6URY - chain A; structure by X-ray diffraction, 1.54 A resolution.

Chain A:
Protein: Ricin
Organism: Ricinus communis
Notes: EC 3.2.2.22
UniProt: P02879 (RICI_RICCO); residues 1-267 here correspond to UniProt positions 36-302 (UniProt number = residue number + 35)
Sequence (268 residues; numbered 0 to 267; the number before each row is that of its first residue; numbering starts at 0):
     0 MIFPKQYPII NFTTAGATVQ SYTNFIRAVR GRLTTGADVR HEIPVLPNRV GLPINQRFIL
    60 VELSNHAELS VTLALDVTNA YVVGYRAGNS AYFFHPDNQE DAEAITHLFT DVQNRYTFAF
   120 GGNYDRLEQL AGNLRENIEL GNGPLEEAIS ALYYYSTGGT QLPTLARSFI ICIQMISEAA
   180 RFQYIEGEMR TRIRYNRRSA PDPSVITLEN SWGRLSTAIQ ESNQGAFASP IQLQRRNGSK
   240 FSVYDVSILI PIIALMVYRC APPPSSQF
Construct notes: initiating methionine (0)
Small-molecule neighbours: 9-oxo-9H-fluorene-4-carboxamide (R6T): Leu-68, Glu-146, Ser-149, Ala-150, Tyr-153, Gly-158, Thr-159, Thr-163, Arg-166
What the authors report for this chain:
  - binding site for 9-oxo-9H-fluorene-4-carboxamide: Glu-146, Ser-149, Ala-150, Gly-158, Thr-159, Thr-163
  - conformationally variable residues (side-chain flip): Glu-146, Thr-159

In short:
Bound to chain A: 9-oxo-9H-fluorene-4-carboxamide. From the paper: a binding site for
9-oxo-9H-fluorene-4-carboxamide at Glu-146, Ser-149 and Ala-150 among others; conformational variability at
Glu-146 and Thr-159.
Chain A is Ricin (Ricinus communis); the structure, Crystal structure of ricin A chain in complex with
inhibitor 9-oxo-4-fluorenecarboxamide, was determined by X-ray diffraction, deposited together with 6URW and
6URX.
